Entry 3V6S (X-ray diffraction, 2.97 A resolution); this record covers chain A.

# Chain A
Molecule: Mitogen-activated protein kinase 10
From: Homo sapiens
Notes: EC 2.7.11.24
UniProt: P53779 (MK10_HUMAN); numbering as in UniProt (aligned over 39-402)
Sequence (364 residues; numbered 39 to 402; the number before each row is that of its first residue):
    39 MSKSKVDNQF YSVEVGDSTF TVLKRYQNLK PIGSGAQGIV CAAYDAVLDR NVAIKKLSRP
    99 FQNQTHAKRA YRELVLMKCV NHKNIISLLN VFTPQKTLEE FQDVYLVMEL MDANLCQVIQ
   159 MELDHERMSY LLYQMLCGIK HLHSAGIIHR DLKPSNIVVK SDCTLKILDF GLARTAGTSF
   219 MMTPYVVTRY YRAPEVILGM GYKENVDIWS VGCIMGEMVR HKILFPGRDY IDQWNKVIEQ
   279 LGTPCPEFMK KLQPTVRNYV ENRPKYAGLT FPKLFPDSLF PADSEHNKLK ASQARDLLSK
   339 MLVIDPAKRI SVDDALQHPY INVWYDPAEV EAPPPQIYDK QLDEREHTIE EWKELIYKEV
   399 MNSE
Unresolved in the structure: 39-44, 220-224, 376-378, 402
Glycans and other covalent adducts: compound 0F0 linked to C154
Small-molecule neighbours: 0F0 (3-{[4-(dimethylamino)butanoyl]amino}-N-(4-{[4-(pyridin-3-yl)pyrimidin-2-yl]amino}phenyl)benzamide): I70, G71, S72, Q75, G76, V78, A91, K93, I124, M146, E147, L148, M149, D150, A151, N152, Q155, Q158, P192, V196, L206, Y229, E255, I261
Swiss-Prot annotation at these positions:
  - motif: T221 to Y223 (TXY)
  - active site: D189 (Proton acceptor)
  - binding site (ATP): I70 to V78, K93
  - modified residue: T221 (Phosphothreonine), Y223 (Phosphotyrosine)
From the paper describing this entry:
  - binding site for 0F0: L148, M149, N152, C154

# In short
Covalently linked compound 0F0: at C154. From UniProt: active-site residue D189 and 10 ATP-binding residues.
The paper reports a binding site for 0F0 at L148, M149 and N152 among others.
Chain A is Mitogen-activated protein kinase 10 (Homo sapiens); the structure, Discovery of potent and
selective covalent inhibitors of JNK, was determined by X-ray diffraction together with 3V6R from the same
study.
